Entry 4CVX (X-ray diffraction, 3.30 A resolution); this record covers chains D and F of the 3 polymer chains in the assembly.

== Chain D ==
Name: MHC class I alpha chain 2
Organism: Gallus gallus
Notes: fragment: extracellular domains, residues 22-293
UniProt: O46789 (O46789_CHICK); residues 1-272 here correspond to UniProt positions 22-293 (UniProt number = residue number + 21)
Sequence (310 residues; numbered 1 to 310; the number before each row is that of its first residue):
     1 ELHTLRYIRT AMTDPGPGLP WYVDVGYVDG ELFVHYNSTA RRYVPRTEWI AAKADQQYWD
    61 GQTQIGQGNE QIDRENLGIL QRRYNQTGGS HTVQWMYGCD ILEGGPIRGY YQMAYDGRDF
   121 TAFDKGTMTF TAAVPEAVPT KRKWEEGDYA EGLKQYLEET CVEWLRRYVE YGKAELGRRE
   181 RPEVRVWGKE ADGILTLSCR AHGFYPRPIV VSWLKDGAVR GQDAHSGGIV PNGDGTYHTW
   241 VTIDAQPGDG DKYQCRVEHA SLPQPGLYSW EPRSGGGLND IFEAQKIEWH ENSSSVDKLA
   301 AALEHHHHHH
Disordered / not traced: 273-310
Differences from the reference sequence: expression tag (273-310)
Cystine bridges: Cys99-Cys161, Cys199-Cys255
Reported in the primary citation:
  - specificity-determining residues: Tyr43, Asn69, Tyr97

== Chain F ==
Name: Self-peptide
UniProt: Q5ZJG4 (Q5ZJG4_CHICK); residues 1-9 here correspond to UniProt positions 314-322 (UniProt number = residue number + 313)
Sequence (9 residues; each row starts with the number of its first residue):
     1 YPYLGPNTL

== Chain D / chain F interface ==
Contacting residue pairs (44):
  Tyr7(D) - Tyr1(F)  hydrogen bond (side chain-backbone)
  Tyr7(D) - Pro2(F)
  Arg9(D) - Tyr3(F)
  Arg9(D) - Gly5(F)
  Tyr43(D) - Pro2(F)
  Tyr58(D) - Tyr1(F)  hydrophobic
  Gly61(D) - Tyr1(F)  hydrogen bond (backbone-side chain)
  Gln62(D) - Tyr1(F)
  Gln62(D) - Pro2(F)
  Ile65(D) - Tyr1(F)  hydrophobic
  Ile65(D) - Pro2(F)
  Ile65(D) - Leu4(F)  hydrophobic
  Asn69(D) - Tyr3(F)
  Asn69(D) - Leu4(F)
  Asn69(D) - Gly5(F)  hydrogen bond (side chain-backbone)
  Ile72(D) - Asn7(F)
  Ile72(D) - Thr8(F)
  Glu75(D) - Thr8(F)
  Asn76(D) - Thr8(F)
  Asn76(D) - Leu9(F)
  Ile79(D) - Thr8(F)
  Leu80(D) - Leu9(F)  hydrophobic
  Arg83(D) - Leu9(F)  hydrogen bond (side chain-backbone)
  Trp95(D) - Leu9(F)  hydrophobic
  Tyr97(D) - Pro2(F)
  Tyr97(D) - Tyr3(F)
  Tyr111(D) - Gly5(F)  hydrogen bond (side chain-backbone)
  Tyr111(D) - Pro6(F)
  Met113(D) - Leu9(F)  hydrophobic
  Thr140(D) - Leu9(F)  hydrogen bond (side chain-backbone)
  Lys143(D) - Leu9(F)
  Trp144(D) - Pro6(F)  hydrophobic
  Trp144(D) - Asn7(F)
  Trp144(D) - Thr8(F)  hydrogen bond (side chain-backbone)
  Trp144(D) - Leu9(F)
  Tyr149(D) - Pro6(F)  hydrophobic
  Tyr149(D) - Asn7(F)  hydrogen bond
  Gly152(D) - Tyr3(F)  hydrogen bond (backbone-side chain)
  Leu153(D) - Tyr3(F)  hydrophobic
  Tyr156(D) - Tyr1(F)  hydrogen bond (side chain-backbone)
  Tyr156(D) - Pro2(F)
  Tyr156(D) - Tyr3(F)  hydrophobic
  Trp164(D) - Tyr1(F)
  Tyr168(D) - Tyr1(F)  hydrogen bond (side chain-backbone)
Interface residues without a listed pair, chain D (30 interface residues in all): Leu5, Gly68, Phe120

== Overview ==
30 residues of chain D face 9 of chain F across their interface, with 11 hydrogen bonds. Among the polar pairs
are Tyr7(D)-Tyr1(F), Gly61(D)-Tyr1(F) and Asn69(D)-Gly5(F). From the paper: specificity determinants Tyr43(D),
Asn69(D) and Tyr97(D).
Here chain D is MHC class I alpha chain 2 (Gallus gallus) and chain F is Self-peptide. Entry 4CVX (Complex of
a B2 chicken MHC class I molecule and a 9MER chicken peptide) was determined by X-ray diffraction (same
publication as 2YEZ, 4CVZ, 4CW1, 4D0B, 4D0C and 4D0D).
